PDB entry 9C5X | electron microscopy, 3.01 A resolution | chains B and O of the 18 polymer chains in the assembly

[Chain B]
Protein: DUF4297 domain-containing protein
Organism: Bacillus sp. HMF5848
Reference sequence: A0A428J1H2 (A0A428J1H2_9BACI); residues 1-436 here = UniProt positions 1-436
Chain sequence (436 residues; numbered 1 to 436; the number before each row is that of its first residue):
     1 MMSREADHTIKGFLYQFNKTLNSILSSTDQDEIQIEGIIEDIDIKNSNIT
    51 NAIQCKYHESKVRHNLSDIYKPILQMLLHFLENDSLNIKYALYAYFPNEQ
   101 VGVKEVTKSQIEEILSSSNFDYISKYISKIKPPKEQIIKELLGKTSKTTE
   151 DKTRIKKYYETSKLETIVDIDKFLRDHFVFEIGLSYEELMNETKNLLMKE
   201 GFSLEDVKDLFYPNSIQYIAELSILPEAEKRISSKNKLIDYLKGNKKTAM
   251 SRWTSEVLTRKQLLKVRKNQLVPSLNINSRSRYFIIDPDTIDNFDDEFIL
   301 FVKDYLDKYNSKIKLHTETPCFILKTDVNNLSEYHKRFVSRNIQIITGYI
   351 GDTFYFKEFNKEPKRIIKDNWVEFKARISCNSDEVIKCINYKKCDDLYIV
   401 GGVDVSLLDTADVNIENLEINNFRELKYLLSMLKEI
Disordered / not traced: 1-266
What the authors report for this chain:
  - catalytic residues: D41, E59, K61 (proposed by the authors, not directly observed)
  - mutagenesis - D41A, E59A, K61A: abolished catalytic activity

[Chain O]
Protein: ATP-binding protein
Organism: Bacillus sp. HMF5848
Reference sequence: A0A3R9P6E2 (A0A3R9P6E2_9BACI); residue numbers follow UniProt; this construct covers 1-585
Chain sequence (585 residues; each row starts with the number of its first residue):
     1 MKIGSVIESSPHSILVKIDTLKIFEKAKSALQIGKYLKIQEGNHNFVLCV
    51 IQNIKISTDKDEDIFILTVQPVGIFKGEEFFQGNSMLPSPTEPVFLVEDD
   101 ILNKIFSNEKTKIFHLGNLAQNEEVSFTLDGDKFFSKHVAVVGSTGSGKS
   151 CAVAKILQNVVGINDARNINKSDKKNSHIIIFDIHSEYKSAFEIDKNEDF
   201 NLNYLDVEKLKLPYWLMNSEELETLFIESNEQNSHNQVSQFKRAVVLNKE
   251 KYNPEFKKITYDSPVYFNINEVFNYIYNLNEEVINKIEGEPSLPKLSNGE
   301 LVENRQIYFNEKLEFTSSNTSKATKASNGPFNGEFNRFLSRFETKLTDKR
   351 LEFLLLNQDVEENSKYRTEHFEDILKQFMGYLDRSNVSIIDLSGIPFEVL
   401 SITISLISRLIFDFAFHYSKLQHQKDELNDIPFMIVCEEAHNYIPRTGGI
   451 EFKAAKKSIERIAKEGRKYGLSLMVVSQRPSEVSDTILSQCNNFINLRLT
   501 NINDQNYIKNLLPDNSRSISEILPTLGAGECLVVGDSTPIPSIVKLELPN
   551 PEPRSQSIKFHKKWSESWRTPSFEEVIMRWRKENG

[Interface between chain B and chain O]
Contacting residue pairs (6; chain B residue first):
  N278(B) - E25(O)  hydrogen bond
  S279(B) - K22(O)
  K314(B) - L21(O)
  K314(B) - T58(O)  hydrogen bond
  K314(B) - D63(O)  salt bridge
  L315(B) - E25(O)
Also at the interface, not in a pair above, chain B (5 interface residues in all): E318
Also at the interface, not in a pair above, chain O (6 interface residues in all): F65

[Overview]
The interface between chain B and chain O involves 5 residues on one side and 6 on the other; the contacts
include 2 hydrogen bonds and 1 salt bridge. Polar contacts include K314(B)-D63(O), N278(B)-E25(O) and
K314(B)-T58(O). The paper reports catalytic residues D41(B), E59(B) and K61(B); D41A, E59A and K61A of chain B
abolish catalytic activity.
Chain B is DUF4297 domain-containing protein and chain O is ATP-binding protein, both from Bacillus sp.
HMF5848; the structure, Molecular basis for HerA-Duf supramolecular complex in anti-phage defense - Assembly
3, was determined by electron microscopy together with 9C1M, 9C1N, 9C1O and 9C1X from the same study.
